PDB entry 6LJ3 | X-ray diffraction, 2.00 A resolution | chains A and C of the 3 polymer chains in the assembly

== Chain A (and C) ==
Protein: E165R
From: African swine fever virus
Notes: chain C of this document is another copy of the same molecule, construct and numbering; everything in this record applies to it too
Reference sequence: A0A2X0SE53 (A0A2X0SE53_ASF); residues 1-165 here = UniProt positions 1-165
Amino-acid sequence (165 residues; row label = number of the first residue in the row):
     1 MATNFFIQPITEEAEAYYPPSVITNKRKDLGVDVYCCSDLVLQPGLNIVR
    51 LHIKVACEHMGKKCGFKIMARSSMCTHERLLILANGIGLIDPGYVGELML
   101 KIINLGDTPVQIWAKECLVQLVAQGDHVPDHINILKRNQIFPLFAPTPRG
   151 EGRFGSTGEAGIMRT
Disordered / not traced: 1 (chain C: 1, 142-165)
Residues lining bound ligands:
  - alpha (DUP; 2'-deoxyuridine 5'-alpha,beta-imido-triphosphate), molecule 1: Ile68, Asn85, Gly88, Leu89, Ile90, Asp91, Tyr94, Glu97, Leu98, Met99, Arg149, Gly152, Arg153, Phe154, Gly155, Ser156, Thr157, Gly158
  - alpha (DUP), molecule 2: Ala70, Arg71, Ser72, Ser73, Gln120
From the paper describing this entry:
  - binding site for alpha: Arg71, Ser72, Ser73, Asn85, Tyr94, Met99, Lys101, Gln120, Arg149, Phe154, Gly155, Ser156, Thr157
  - specificity-determining residues: Tyr94
  - catalytic residues: Asp91, Arg149
  - catalytic residues: Arg71 (proposed by the authors, not directly observed)
  - conformationally variable residues (order/disorder transition): Thr147 to Thr165
  - mutagenesis - R71A, D91A, Y94A, R149A: abolished catalytic activity
  - mutagenesis - D29A (4- to 7-fold), S73A (4- to 7-fold), L89A (4- to 7-fold), I90A, Q120A (100-fold), F154Y: decreased catalytic activity
  - binding site for alpha: Asp91 (from molecular simulation)

== Chain A / chain C interface ==
Residue-residue contacts - 61 pairs, chain A then chain C:
  Leu46(A) - Cys75(C)
  Leu46(A) - Thr76(C)
  Leu46(A) - His77(C)  hydrogen bond (backbone-side chain)
  Leu46(A) - Leu80(C)  hydrophobic
  Lys67(A) - Asp126(C)  salt bridge
  Ala84(A) - Cys75(C)  hydrophobic
  Ala84(A) - Ile82(C)
  Asn85(A) - Ala70(C)
  Asn85(A) - Ser72(C)
  Ile87(A) - Met69(C)  hydrophobic
  Leu89(A) - Leu30(C)  hydrophobic
  Leu89(A) - Gln120(C)
  Leu89(A) - Val122(C)  hydrophobic
  Ile90(A) - Leu30(C)
  Asp91(A) - Asp29(C)
  Asp91(A) - Leu30(C)  hydrogen bond (side chain-backbone)
  Pro92(A) - Lys28(C)
  Pro92(A) - Leu30(C)
  Lys101(A) - Ser72(C)  hydrogen bond (side chain-backbone)
  Lys101(A) - Ser73(C)
  Lys101(A) - Cys75(C)  hydrogen bond (side chain-backbone)
  Ile103(A) - Cys75(C)  hydrophobic
  Ile103(A) - Ile82(C)  hydrophobic
  Ile103(A) - Leu105(C)  hydrophobic
  Gln124(A) - Leu30(C)
  Gln124(A) - Asp126(C)  hydrogen bond (side chain-backbone)
  Gly125(A) - Gly125(C)
  Gly125(A) - Asp126(C)  hydrogen bond (backbone-side chain)
  Pro148(A) - Arg27(C)
  Arg149(A) - Arg27(C)
  Arg149(A) - Asp29(C)  salt bridge
  Phe154(A) - Ser72(C)  hydrogen bond (backbone-side chain)
  Phe154(A) - Ser73(C)
  Gly155(A) - Ser73(C)
  Thr157(A) - Arg27(C)  hydrogen bond
  Thr157(A) - Arg71(C)
  Gly158(A) - Arg71(C)  hydrogen bond (backbone-side chain)
  Glu159(A) - Arg71(C)  hydrogen bond (backbone-side chain)
  Glu159(A) - Lys115(C)  salt bridge
  Glu159(A) - Glu116(C)
  Glu159(A) - Cys117(C)  hydrogen bond (backbone-backbone)
  Ala160(A) - Tyr35(C)
  Ala160(A) - Lys115(C)
  Ala160(A) - Cys117(C)  hydrogen bond (backbone-side chain)
  Gly161(A) - Asp33(C)
  Gly161(A) - Arg71(C)
  Ile162(A) - Arg27(C)
  Met163(A) - Ile23(C)
  Met163(A) - Gly31(C)
  Met163(A) - Val32(C)  hydrophobic
  Met163(A) - Asp33(C)
  Met163(A) - Ile132(C)  hydrophobic
  Arg164(A) - Asp33(C)
  Arg164(A) - Tyr35(C)  hydrogen bond (backbone-side chain)
  Arg164(A) - Cys117(C)
  Thr165(A) - Tyr17(C)  hydrogen bond (side chain-backbone)
  Thr165(A) - Tyr18(C)
  Thr165(A) - Ile23(C)
  Thr165(A) - Asp33(C)
  Thr165(A) - Tyr35(C)
  Thr165(A) - Ile134(C)
Interface residues without a listed pair, chain A (33 interface residues in all): Gly65, Phe66, Ile82, Gly86, Leu105, Ala123, Asp126
Interface residues without a listed pair, chain C (41 interface residues in all): Ile7, Pro19, Asn25, Lys67, Leu81, Gly86, Ile87, Trp113, His127, Val128

== Overview ==
The interface between chain A and chain C involves 33 residues on one side and 41 on the other, with 14
hydrogen bonds and 3 salt bridges. Polar contacts include Lys67(A)-Asp126(C), Arg149(A)-Asp29(C) and
Glu159(A)-Lys115(C). The paper reports catalytic residues Asp91(A), Arg149(A) and Arg71(A); D29A, S73A and
L89A of chain A, among others, reduce catalytic activity; 10 substitutions were tested in all.
Both chains are E165R (African swine fever virus). Entry 6LJ3 (full length ASFV dUTPase in complex with
alpha,beta-iminodUTP and magnesium ion) was determined by X-ray diffraction, deposited together with 6LIS and
6LJO.
